8DBT - chains N and O of the 22 polymer chains in the assembly; structure by electron microscopy, 3.10 A resolution.

== Chain N (and O) ==
Name: ATP synthase subunit c
Organism: Escherichia coli
Notes: chain O of this document is another copy of the same molecule, construct and numbering; everything in this record applies to it too
UniProtKB: F4TL55 (F4TL55_ECOLX); numbering as in UniProt (aligned over 1-79)
Sequence (79 residues; row label = number of the first residue in the row):
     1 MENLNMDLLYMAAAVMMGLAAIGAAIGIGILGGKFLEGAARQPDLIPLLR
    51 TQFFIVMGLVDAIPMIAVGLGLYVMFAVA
Unresolved in the structure: 1-2

== Chain N / chain O interface ==
Residue-residue contacts - 58 pairs, chain N then chain O:
  Asn5(N) - Asn3(O)
  Asn5(N) - Leu4(O)  hydrogen bond (side chain-backbone)
  Leu8(N) - Asp7(O)
  Leu9(N) - Tyr10(O)  hydrophobic
  Ala12(N) - Met11(O)  hydrophobic
  Ala12(N) - Ala14(O)
  Val15(N) - Ala14(O)  hydrophobic
  Met16(N) - Ala14(O)  hydrophobic
  Met16(N) - Met17(O)  hydrophobic
  Leu19(N) - Gly18(O)
  Leu19(N) - Leu19(O)
  Leu19(N) - Ile22(O)
  Ile22(N) - Ile22(O)  hydrophobic
  Gly23(N) - Ala21(O)
  Gly23(N) - Ile22(O)
  Gly23(N) - Ala25(O)
  Gly27(N) - Ala25(O)
  Gly27(N) - Gly29(O)
  Ile30(N) - Gly29(O)
  Leu31(N) - Gly29(O)
  Leu31(N) - Gly32(O)
  Leu31(N) - Gly33(O)
  Leu31(N) - Leu36(O)  hydrophobic
  Lys34(N) - Gly33(O)
  Lys34(N) - Glu37(O)
  Glu37(N) - Glu37(O)
  Glu37(N) - Arg41(O)  salt bridge
  Gly38(N) - Ala40(O)
  Arg41(N) - Arg41(O)
  Gln42(N) - Ala40(O)
  Leu45(N) - Ala40(O)
  Leu48(N) - Ile46(O)  hydrophobic
  Leu49(N) - Leu36(O)
  Leu49(N) - Ala39(O)
  Leu49(N) - Ala40(O)
  Gln52(N) - Phe35(O)
  Gln52(N) - Leu36(O)
  Phe53(N) - Leu36(O)
  Val56(N) - Gly32(O)
  Val56(N) - Phe35(O)  hydrophobic
  Val56(N) - Phe53(O)  hydrophobic
  Leu59(N) - Ile28(O)
  Leu59(N) - Phe53(O)  hydrophobic
  Leu59(N) - Met57(O)  hydrophobic
  Val60(N) - Ala25(O)
  Val60(N) - Ile28(O)  hydrophobic
  Ile63(N) - Ala20(O)
  Ile63(N) - Ala21(O)  hydrophobic
  Ile63(N) - Ala24(O)  hydrophobic
  Ile63(N) - Val68(O)  hydrophobic
  Pro64(N) - Ala21(O)
  Pro64(N) - Ala25(O)  hydrophobic
  Ile66(N) - Val68(O)  hydrophobic
  Leu70(N) - Met17(O)  hydrophobic
  Leu70(N) - Leu72(O)  hydrophobic
  Leu70(N) - Phe76(O)  hydrophobic
  Tyr73(N) - Phe76(O)  hydrophobic
  Val74(N) - Met75(O)  hydrophobic
Interface residues without a listed pair, chain N (39 interface residues in all): Leu4, Met11, Ala20, Ala24, Ile26, Phe35, Ala67, Val78
Interface residues without a listed pair, chain O (38 interface residues in all): Ile26, Ile30, Lys34, Pro43, Arg50, Phe54, Met65

== Summary ==
39 residues of chain N face 38 of chain O across their interface; the contacts include 1 hydrogen bond and 1
salt bridge. Polar contacts include Glu37(N)-Arg41(O) and Asn5(N)-Leu4(O).
Chain N and chain O are both ATP synthase subunit c (Escherichia coli); the structure, E. coli ATP synthase
imaged in 10mM MgATP State2 "down, was determined by electron microscopy together with 8DBP, 8DBQ, 8DBR, 8DBS,
8DBU, 8DBV and 8DBW from the same study.
